PDB entry 5G3W | X-ray diffraction, 1.60 A resolution | chains C and D of the 4 polymer chains in the assembly

Chain C (and D):
Name: Histone deacetylase-like amidohydrolase
Notes: chain D of this document is another copy of the same molecule, construct and numbering; everything in this record applies to it too
UniProt: Q70I53 (HDAH_ALCSD); residues 2-369 here = UniProt positions 2-369
Sequence (374 residues; each row starts with the number of its first residue; numbers below 1 keep their minus sign (His-4 is residue -4)):
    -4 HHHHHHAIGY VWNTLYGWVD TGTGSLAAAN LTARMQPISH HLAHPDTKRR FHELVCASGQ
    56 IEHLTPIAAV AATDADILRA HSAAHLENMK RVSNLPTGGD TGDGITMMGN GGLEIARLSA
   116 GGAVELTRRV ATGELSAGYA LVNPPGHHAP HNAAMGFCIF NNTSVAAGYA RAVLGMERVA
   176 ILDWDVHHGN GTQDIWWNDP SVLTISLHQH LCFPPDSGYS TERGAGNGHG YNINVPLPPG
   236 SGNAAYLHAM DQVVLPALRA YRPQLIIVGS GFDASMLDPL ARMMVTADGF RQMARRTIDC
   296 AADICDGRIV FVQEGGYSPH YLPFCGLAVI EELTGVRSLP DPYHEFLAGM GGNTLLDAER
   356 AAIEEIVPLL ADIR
Disordered / not traced: -4 to 0 (chain D: -4 to -2)
Differences from the reference sequence: expression tag (-4 to 1); engineered mutation Pro251 (His in Q70I53)
Bound ions: K+ site 1: Asp178, Asp180, His182, Ser201, Leu202; Zn2+: Asp180, His182, Asp268 (together with C65); K+ site 2: Trp191, Asp194, Val197, Tyr226
Residues lining bound ligands:
  - C65 ((2E)-N-hydroxy-3-{4-[(E)-phenyldiazenyl]phenyl}prop-2-enamide), molecule 1: Leu21, Ala22, Ile100, His142, His143, Gly151, Phe152, Asp180, His182, Phe208, Asp268, Leu275, Gly310, Tyr312
  - C65, molecule 2: Pro337, Tyr338, Phe341

How chain C and chain D interact:
Residue-residue contacts - 66 pairs, chain C then chain D:
  Ser20(C) with His315(D), hydrogen bond; Tyr338(D)
  Leu21(C) with Phe341(D), hydrophobic
  Thr27(C) with Leu334(D)
  Ala28(C) with Phe319(D); Leu334(D)
  Arg29(C) with Leu49(D); Ala52(D), hydrogen bond (side chain-backbone); Phe319(D); Leu334(D)
  Met30(C) with Phe319(D), hydrophobic; Pro337(D), hydrophobic
  Gln31(C) with Arg45(D), hydrogen bond (backbone-side chain); Glu48(D), hydrogen bond
  Pro32(C) with Arg45(D), hydrogen bond (backbone-side chain)
  Ile33(C) with Arg45(D); Pro314(D), hydrophobic; His315(D)
  His35(C) with His315(D)
  Leu37(C) with His315(D)
  Arg45(C) with Gln31(D), hydrogen bond (side chain-backbone); Pro32(D), hydrogen bond (side chain-backbone); Ile33(D)
  Glu48(C) with Gln31(D), hydrogen bond
  Leu49(C) with Arg29(D)
  Ala52(C) with Arg29(D), hydrogen bond (backbone-side chain)
  Leu206(C) with Gly344(D); Met345(D)
  Cys207(C) with Met345(D)
  Pro234(C) with Met279(D), hydrophobic
  Ser270(C) with Arg277(D), hydrogen bond (backbone-side chain)
  Met271(C) with Pro274(D); Arg277(D), hydrogen bond (backbone-side chain)
  Leu272(C) with Pro274(D); Leu275(D), hydrophobic
  Asp273(C) with Arg277(D), hydrogen bond (backbone-side chain)
  Pro274(C) with Met271(D); Leu272(D)
  Ala276(C) with Arg277(D), hydrogen bond (backbone-side chain)
  Arg277(C) with Ser270(D), hydrogen bond (side chain-backbone); Met271(D), hydrogen bond (side chain-backbone); Asp273(D), hydrogen bond (side chain-backbone); Ala276(D), hydrogen bond (side chain-backbone); Arg277(D); Met278(D), hydrogen bond (side chain-backbone); Met279(D)
  Met278(C) with Arg277(D), hydrogen bond (backbone-side chain)
  Met279(C) with Pro234(D), hydrophobic; Arg277(D)
  Pro314(C) with Ile33(D), hydrophobic
  His315(C) with Ser20(D), hydrogen bond; Ile33(D); His35(D); Leu37(D)
  Phe319(C) with Ala28(D); Arg29(D); Met30(D), hydrophobic
  Leu334(C) with Thr27(D); Ala28(D); Arg29(D)
  Pro337(C) with Met30(D), hydrophobic
  Tyr338(C) with Ser20(D)
  Phe341(C) with Leu21(D), hydrophobic
  Gly344(C) with Leu206(D)
  Met345(C) with Leu206(D); Cys207(D)
Also at the interface, not in a pair above, chain C (43 interface residues in all): Arg44, Ser53, Gln204, His205, Phe208, Gly235, Leu275
Also at the interface, not in a pair above, chain D (44 interface residues in all): Arg44, Ser53, Gln204, His205, Phe208, Pro210, Gly235

In short:
The interface between chain C and chain D involves 43 residues on one side and 44 on the other, with 20
hydrogen bonds. Among the polar pairs are Ser20(C)-His315(D), Arg29(C)-Ala52(D) and Gln31(C)-Arg45(D). Bound
to chain C: compound C65.
Both chains are Histone deacetylase-like amidohydrolase. Entry 5G3W (Structure of HDAC like protein from
Bordetella Alcaligenes in complex with the photoswitchable inhibitor CEW65) was determined by X-ray
diffraction together with 5G1C and 5LI3 from the same study.
